5VIY - chains B and E of the 16 polymer chains in the assembly; structure by electron microscopy, 6.20 A resolution (low resolution: residue-level contacts below are approximate; hydrogen-bond / salt-bridge calls are withheld).

== Chain B ==
Protein: Envelope glycoprotein gp160
From: Human immunodeficiency virus 1
Reference sequence: Q2N0S6 (Q2N0S6_9HIV1); residues 512-664 here correspond to UniProt positions 509-661 (UniProt number = residue number - 3)
Sequence (153 residues; row label = number of the first residue in the row):
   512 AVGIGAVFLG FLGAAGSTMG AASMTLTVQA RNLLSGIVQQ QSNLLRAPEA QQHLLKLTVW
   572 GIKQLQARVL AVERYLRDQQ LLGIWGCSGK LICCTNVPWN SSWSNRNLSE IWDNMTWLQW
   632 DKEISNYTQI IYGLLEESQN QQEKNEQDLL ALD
Not modelled in the structure: 512-518, 549-561
Construct notes: conflict Pro559 (Ile556 in Q2N0S6), Cys605 (Thr602 in Q2N0S6)
Disulfides: Cys598-Cys604
Covalent attachments: N-acetylglucosamine (NAG) linked to Asn611; glycan linked to Asn637

== Chain E ==
Protein: Envelope glycoprotein gp160
From: Human immunodeficiency virus 1
Reference sequence: Q2N0S6 (Q2N0S6_9HIV1); the construct lacks a stretch of the UniProt sequence and is renumbered around it, so the offset changes along the chain: 31-141 = UniProt 30-140; 150-185 = UniProt 141-176; 187-309 = UniProt 186-308; 312-321 = UniProt 309-318; 2 more segments
Sequence (481 residues; each row starts with the number of its first residue; note: 12 numbers in that range are skipped by the numbering (no residue carries them; nothing is unmodelled there); a row labelled like 185A-185I holds insertion residues (185A, then the next letters in order)):
    31 AENLWVTVYY GVPVWKDAET TLFCASDAKA YETEKHNVWA THACVPTDPN PQEIHLENVT
    91 EEFNMWKNNM VEQMHTDIIS LWDQSLKPCV KLTPLCVTLQ CTNVTNNITD D
   150 MRGELKNCSF NMTTELRDKK QKVYSLFYRL DVVQIN
185A-185I ENQGNRSNN
   187 SNKEYRLINC NTSAITQACP KVSFEPIPIH YCAPAGFAIL KCKDKKFNGT GPCPSVSTVQ
   247 CTHGIKPVVS TQLLLNGSLA EEEVMIRSEN ITNNAKNILV QFNTPVQINC TRPNNNTRKS
   307 IRI
   312 GPGQAFYATG
  321A D
   322 IIGDIRQAHC NVSKATWNET LGKVVKQLRK HFGNNTIIRF ANSSGGDLEV TTHSFNCGGE
   382 FFYCNTSGLF NSTWISN
   400 TSVQGSNSTG SNDSITLPCR IKQIINMWQR IGQAMYAPPI QGVIRCVSNI TGLILTRDGG
   460 STNSTTETFR PGGGDMRDNW RSELYKYKVV KIEPLGVAPT RCKRRVVGRR RRRR
Not modelled in the structure: 31-32, 150-151, 185A-185I, 400-410, 506-513
Construct notes: conflict Asn332 (Thr330 in Q2N0S6), Cys501 (Ala498 in Q2N0S6), Arg509 (Glu506 in Q2N0S6), Arg510 (Lys507 in Q2N0S6); expression tag (512-513)
Disulfides: Cys54-Cys74, Cys119-Cys205, Cys126-Cys196, Cys131-Cys157, Cys218-Cys247, Cys228-Cys239, Cys296-Cys331, Cys378-Cys445, Cys385-Cys418
Covalent attachments: N-acetylglucosamine (NAG) linked to Asn88, Asn133, Asn156, Asn160, Asn197, Asn234, Asn262, Asn295, Asn301, Asn339, Asn355, Asn363, Asn386, Asn448; glycan linked to Asn276, Asn392
From the paper describing this entry:
  - post-translational modification sites: Asn156, Asn160

== Chain B / chain E interface ==
Pairs across the interface (5; chain B residue first):
  Ala662(B) - Cys501(E)
  Ala662(B) - Lys502(E)
  Leu663(B) - Arg500(E)
  Leu663(B) - Cys501(E)
  Asp664(B) - Arg500(E)
Interface residues without a listed pair, chain B (4 interface residues in all): Gln658
Interface residues without a listed pair, chain E (5 interface residues in all): Thr499, Arg504

== Summary ==
4 residues of chain B and 5 residues of chain E are in contact. N-acetylglucosamine is covalently linked to
Asn611(B). N-acetylglucosamine is covalently linked to Asn88(E), Asn133(E), Asn156(E), Asn160(E), Asn197(E)
and Asn234(E) and 8 more. From the paper: modification sites Asn156(E) and Asn160(E).
Here chain B is Envelope glycoprotein gp160 and chain E is Envelope glycoprotein gp160, both from Human
immunodeficiency virus 1. Entry 5VIY (BG505 SOSIP.664 in complex with broadly neutralizing antibodies BG1 and
8ANC195) was determined by electron microscopy (same publication as 5VVF and 5VJ6).
